5H0X - chains B and A; structure by X-ray diffraction, 1.57 A resolution.

# Chain B (and A)
Molecule: Transthyretin
Source organism: Homo sapiens
Notes: chain A of this document is another copy of the same molecule, construct and numbering; everything in this record applies to it too
UniProtKB: P02766 (TTHY_HUMAN); residues 11-127 here correspond to UniProt positions 31-147 (UniProt number = residue number + 20)
Chain sequence (126 residues; each row starts with the number of its first residue):
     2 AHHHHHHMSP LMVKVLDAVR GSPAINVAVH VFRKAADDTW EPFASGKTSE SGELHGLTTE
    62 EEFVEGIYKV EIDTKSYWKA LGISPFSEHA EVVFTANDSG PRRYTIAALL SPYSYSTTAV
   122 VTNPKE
Disordered / not traced: 2-9, 125-127
Construct notes: expression tag (2-10); engineered mutation Ser88 (His108 in P02766)

# Interface between chain B and chain A
Pairs across the interface (38; chain B residue first):
  Phe87(B) with Val93(A), hydrophobic; Phe95(A), hydrophobic; Thr96(A); Tyr105(A), hydrophobic; Ile107(A), hydrophobic; Ala120(A), hydrophobic
  Ser88(B) with Val94(A), hydrogen bond (side chain-backbone)
  Glu89(B) with Val94(A), hydrogen bond (backbone-backbone); Phe95(A); Thr96(A), hydrogen bond
  Glu92(B) with Glu92(A); Val94(A)
  Val93(B) with Phe87(A), hydrophobic; Tyr116(A)
  Val94(B) with Ser88(A); Glu89(A), hydrogen bond (backbone-backbone); His90(A)
  Phe95(B) with Phe87(A); Glu89(A)
  Thr96(B) with Lys76(A); Glu89(A), hydrogen bond
  Tyr105(B) with Phe87(A), hydrophobic
  Ile107(B) with Phe87(A), hydrophobic
  Tyr114(B) with Thr119(A); Ala120(A), hydrogen bond (backbone-backbone); Val122(A), hydrophobic
  Ser115(B) with Thr118(A), hydrogen bond (side chain-backbone); Thr119(A), hydrogen bond
  Tyr116(B) with Ser117(A); Thr118(A), hydrogen bond (backbone-backbone)
  Ser117(B) with Tyr116(A)
  Thr118(B) with Ser115(A), hydrogen bond (backbone-side chain); Tyr116(A), hydrogen bond (backbone-backbone)
  Thr119(B) with Tyr114(A); Ser115(A), hydrogen bond
  Ala120(B) with Phe87(A), hydrophobic; Tyr114(A), hydrogen bond (backbone-backbone)
  Val122(B) with Tyr114(A), hydrophobic
Interface residues without a listed pair, chain B (20 interface residues in all): Ile68, His90
Interface residues without a listed pair, chain A (21 interface residues in all): Ile68

# In short
Chain B and chain A form an interface of 20 and 21 residues respectively, with 13 hydrogen bonds. Polar
contacts include Ser88(B)-Val94(A), Glu89(B)-Thr96(A) and Ser115(B)-Thr118(A).
Chain B and chain A are both Transthyretin (Homo sapiens); the structure, Crystal structure of H88S mutated
human transthyretin, was determined by X-ray diffraction together with 5H0V, 5H0W, 5H0Y and 5H0Z from the same
study.
